7OUM - chains A and E of the 5 polymer chains in the assembly; structure by X-ray diffraction, 2.45 A resolution.

[Chain A]
Protein: Multidrug efflux pump subunit AcrB
Organism: Escherichia coli
Reference sequence: P31224 (ACRB_ECOLI); numbering as in UniProt (aligned over 1-1049)
Chain sequence (1057 residues; numbered 1 to 1057; the number before each row is that of its first residue):
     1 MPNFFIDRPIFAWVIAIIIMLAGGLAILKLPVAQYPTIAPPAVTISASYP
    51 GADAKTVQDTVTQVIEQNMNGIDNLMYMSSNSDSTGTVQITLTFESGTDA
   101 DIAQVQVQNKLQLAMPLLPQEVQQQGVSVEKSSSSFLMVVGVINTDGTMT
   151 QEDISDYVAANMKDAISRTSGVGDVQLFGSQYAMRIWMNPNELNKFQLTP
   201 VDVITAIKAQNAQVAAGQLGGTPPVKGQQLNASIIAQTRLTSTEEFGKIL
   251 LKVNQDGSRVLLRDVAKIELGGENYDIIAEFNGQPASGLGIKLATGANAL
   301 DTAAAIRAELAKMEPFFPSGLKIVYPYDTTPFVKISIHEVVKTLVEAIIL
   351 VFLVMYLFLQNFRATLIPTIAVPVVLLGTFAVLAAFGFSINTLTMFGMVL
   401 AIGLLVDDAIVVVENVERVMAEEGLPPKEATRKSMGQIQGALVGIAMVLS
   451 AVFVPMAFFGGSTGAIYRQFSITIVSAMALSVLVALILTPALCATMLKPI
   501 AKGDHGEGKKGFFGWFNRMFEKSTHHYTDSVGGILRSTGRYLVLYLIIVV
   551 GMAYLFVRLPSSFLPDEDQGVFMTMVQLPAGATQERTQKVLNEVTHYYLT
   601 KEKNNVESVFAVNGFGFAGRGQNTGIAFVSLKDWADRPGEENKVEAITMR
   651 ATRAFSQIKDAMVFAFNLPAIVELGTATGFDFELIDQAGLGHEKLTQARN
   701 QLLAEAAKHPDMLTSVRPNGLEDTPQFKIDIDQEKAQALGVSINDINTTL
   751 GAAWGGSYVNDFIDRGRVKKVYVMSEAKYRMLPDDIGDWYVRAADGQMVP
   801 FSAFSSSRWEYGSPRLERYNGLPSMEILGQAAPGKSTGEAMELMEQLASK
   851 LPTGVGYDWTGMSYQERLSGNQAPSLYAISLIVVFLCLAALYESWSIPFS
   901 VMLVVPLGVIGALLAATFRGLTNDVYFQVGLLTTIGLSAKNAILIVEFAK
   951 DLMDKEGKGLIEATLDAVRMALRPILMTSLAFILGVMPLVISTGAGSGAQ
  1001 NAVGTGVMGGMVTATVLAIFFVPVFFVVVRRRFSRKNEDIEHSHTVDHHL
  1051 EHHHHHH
Unresolved in the structure: 501-507, 1042-1057
Differences from the reference sequence: engineered mutation Ala971 (Arg in P31224); expression tag (1050-1057)
Small-molecule neighbours:
  - 3-chloranyl-2-piperazin-1-yl-quinoline (1K8): Leu404, Asp407, Asp408, Val411, Ile438, Ala441, Leu442, Ile445, Ala446, Leu449, Lys940, Ile943, Leu944, Glu947
  - tetradecane (C14): Phe386, Ala457, Phe458, Phe459, Arg468, Ile472, Val475, Ser476
What the authors report for this chain:
  - binding site for 3-chloranyl-2-piperazin-1-yl-quinoline: Asp408, Lys940
  - mutagenesis - I438A, I445A, I943A, L944A: decreased growth in response to all AcrB substrates tested
  - mutagenesis - L442A, E947A: decreased binding to 3-chloranyl-2-piperazin-1-yl-quinoline
  - mutagenesis - A446P: abolished binding to 3-chloranyl-2-piperazin-1-yl-quinoline

[Chain E]
Protein: Darpin
Organism: synthetic construct
Notes: antibody fragment or engineered binder
Chain sequence (169 residues; numbered 1 to 169; the number before each row is that of its first residue):
     1 MRGSHHHHHHGSDLGKKLLEAARAGRDDEVRILMANGADVNAADVVGWTP
    51 LHLAAYWGHLEIVEVLLKNGADVNAYDTLGSTPLHLAAHFGHLEIVEVLL
   101 KNGADVNAKDDNGITPLHLAANRGHLEIVEVLLKYGADVNAQDKFGKTAF
   151 DISINNGNEDLAEILQKLN
Unresolved in the structure: 1-12, 167-169

[Chain A / chain E interface]
Residue-residue contacts (30):
  Lys659(A) with Asp13(E), salt bridge
  Asp660(A) with Lys16(E), salt bridge
  Asp723(A) with Arg23(E), hydrogen bond (backbone-side chain); Trp57(E)
  Pro725(A) with Val46(E), hydrophobic
  Phe727(A) with Leu79(E), hydrophobic
  Asp732(A) with Phe145(E)
  Glu734(A) with Lys147(E), salt bridge
  Lys735(A) with Phe145(E)
  Ser802(A) with Lys144(E), hydrogen bond (backbone-side chain)
  Ala803(A) with Phe145(E)
  Ser805(A) with Lys144(E), hydrogen bond (backbone-side chain); Phe145(E)
  Ser806(A) with Asn112(E)
  Ser807(A) with Leu79(E); Asn112(E), hydrogen bond (backbone-side chain)
  Arg808(A) with Leu79(E); His89(E); Arg123(E)
  Trp809(A) with Val46(E), hydrophobic; Trp48(E); Asp77(E); Thr78(E), hydrogen bond; Leu79(E)
  Glu810(A) with Tyr56(E)
  Tyr811(A) with Arg23(E); Trp48(E), hydrophobic; Leu53(E); Tyr56(E), hydrogen bond (backbone-side chain); Trp57(E), hydrophobic
Also at the interface, not in a pair above, chain A (19 interface residues in all): Glu722, Phe804
Also at the interface, not in a pair above, chain E (20 interface residues in all): Asp44, Asp110, Ile114

[Overview]
Chain A and chain E form an interface of 19 and 20 residues respectively, with 6 hydrogen bonds and 3 salt
bridges. Among the polar pairs are Lys659(A)-Asp13(E), Asp660(A)-Lys16(E) and Glu734(A)-Lys147(E). The paper
reports a binding site for 3-chloranyl-2-piperazin-1-yl-quinoline at Asp408(A) and Lys940(A); I438A, I445A and
I943A of chain A, among others, reduce growth in response to all AcrB substrates tested; 7 substitutions were
tested in all.
Chain A is Multidrug efflux pump subunit AcrB (Escherichia coli) and chain E is Darpin (synthetic construct);
the structure, BDM88855 inhibitor bound to the transmembrane domain of AcrB-R971A, was determined by X-ray
diffraction together with 7OUK and 7OUL from the same study.
